Entry 6ELL (X-ray diffraction, 1.90 A resolution); this record covers chains A and B.

== Chain A ==
Protein: fAB heavy chain
Organism: Homo sapiens
Notes: antibody fragment or engineered binder
Sequence (227 residues; numbered 1 to 227; the number before each row is that of its first residue):
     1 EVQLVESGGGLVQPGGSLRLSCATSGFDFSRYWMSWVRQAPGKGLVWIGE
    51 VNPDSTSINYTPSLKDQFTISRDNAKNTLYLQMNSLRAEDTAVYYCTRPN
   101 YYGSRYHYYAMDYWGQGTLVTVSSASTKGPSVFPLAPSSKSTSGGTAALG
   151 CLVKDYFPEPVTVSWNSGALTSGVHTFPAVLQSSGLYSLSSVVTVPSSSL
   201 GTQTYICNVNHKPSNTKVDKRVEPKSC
Not modelled in the structure: 102-108, 139-144, 225-227
Disulfides: Cys22-Cys96, Cys151-Cys207

== Chain B ==
Protein: fAB light chain
Organism: Homo sapiens
Notes: antibody fragment or engineered binder
Sequence (214 residues; each row starts with the number of its first residue):
     1 DIQMTQSPSSLSASVGDRVTITCRASQDINNYLNWYQQKPGKAPKLLIYY
    51 TSRLHSGVPSRFSGSGSGTDFTFTISSLQPEDIATYYCQQGSTLPFTFGQ
   101 GTKLEIKRTVAAPSVFIFPPSDEQLKSGTASVVCLLNNFYPREAKVQWKV
   151 DNALQSGNSQESVTEQDSKDSTYSLSSTLTLSKADYEKHKVYACEVTHQG
   201 LSSPVTKSFNRGEC
Not modelled in the structure: 214
Disulfides: Cys23-Cys88, Cys134-Cys194

== Chain A / chain B interface ==
Contacting residue pairs (69):
  Gln39(A) - Gln38(B)  hydrogen bond
  Gln39(A) - Tyr87(B)  hydrogen bond
  Lys43(A) - Tyr87(B)
  Gly44(A) - Tyr87(B)
  Leu45(A) - Pro44(B)  hydrophobic
  Leu45(A) - Tyr87(B)  hydrophobic
  Leu45(A) - Phe98(B)
  Trp47(A) - Leu94(B)  hydrophobic
  Trp47(A) - Pro95(B)  hydrophobic
  Trp47(A) - Phe96(B)
  Glu50(A) - Leu94(B)
  Glu50(A) - Phe96(B)
  Asn59(A) - Leu94(B)
  Thr61(A) - Pro95(B)
  Pro62(A) - Pro95(B)
  Tyr95(A) - Gln38(B)  hydrogen bond
  Tyr95(A) - Lys42(B)
  Tyr95(A) - Ala43(B)  hydrophobic
  Tyr95(A) - Pro44(B)
  Tyr101(A) - Leu46(B)  hydrophobic
  Tyr101(A) - Tyr49(B)
  Tyr101(A) - His55(B)  hydrogen bond
  Tyr109(A) - Asn34(B)  hydrogen bond (backbone-side chain)
  Tyr109(A) - Phe96(B)
  Ala110(A) - Asn34(B)
  Ala110(A) - Tyr36(B)
  Ala110(A) - Tyr49(B)  hydrophobic
  Met111(A) - Tyr36(B)  hydrogen bond (backbone-side chain)
  Met111(A) - Leu46(B)
  Met111(A) - Gln89(B)
  Asp112(A) - Leu46(B)
  Asp112(A) - His55(B)
  Trp114(A) - Tyr36(B)
  Trp114(A) - Pro44(B)
  Gly115(A) - Ala43(B)
  Gln116(A) - Ala43(B)
  Val132(A) - Glu123(B)
  Phe133(A) - Ser121(B)
  Phe133(A) - Glu123(B)
  Phe133(A) - Gln124(B)
  Pro134(A) - Ser121(B)
  Leu135(A) - Phe118(B)
  Leu135(A) - Val133(B)  hydrophobic
  Ala136(A) - Phe118(B)
  Thr146(A) - Phe116(B)
  Ala148(A) - Phe116(B)  hydrophobic
  Ala148(A) - Phe118(B)
  Leu149(A) - Phe118(B)  hydrophobic
  Leu152(A) - Ser131(B)
  Lys154(A) - Ser131(B)
  His175(A) - Asn137(B)
  His175(A) - Asn138(B)  hydrogen bond
  His175(A) - Asp167(B)
  His175(A) - Ser174(B)  hydrogen bond
  Phe177(A) - Leu135(B)  hydrophobic
  Phe177(A) - Ser162(B)
  Phe177(A) - Thr164(B)
  Phe177(A) - Ser174(B)
  Phe177(A) - Leu175(B)
  Phe177(A) - Ser176(B)
  Pro178(A) - Ser162(B)  hydrogen bond (backbone-side chain)
  Pro178(A) - Val163(B)
  Val180(A) - Glu161(B)
  Val180(A) - Ser162(B)
  Leu181(A) - Gln160(B)  hydrogen bond (backbone-side chain)
  Gln182(A) - Gln160(B)
  Val192(A) - Leu135(B)  hydrophobic
  Thr194(A) - Asn137(B)
  Lys220(A) - Glu123(B)  salt bridge
Other interface residues (no listed pair), chain A (42 interface residues in all): Val37, Val46, Tyr60, Thr176, Ser190
Other interface residues (no listed pair), chain B (38 interface residues in all): Asp1, Gly91, Ser127, Thr180

== Overview ==
Chain A and chain B form an interface of 42 and 38 residues respectively, with 10 hydrogen bonds and 1 salt
bridge. Among the polar pairs are Lys220(A)-Glu123(B), Gln39(A)-Gln38(B) and Gln39(A)-Tyr87(B).
Here chain A is fAB heavy chain and chain B is fAB light chain, both from Homo sapiens. Entry 6ELL (FAB
Fragment. AbVance: Increasing our knowledge of antibody structural space to enable faster and better decision
...) was determined by X-ray diffraction.
